PDB entry 6RER | electron microscopy, 2.90 A resolution | chains T and Y of the 20 polymer chains in the assembly

[Chain T]
Name: ATP synthase subunit alpha
From: Polytomella sp. Pringsheim 198.80
UniProtKB: A0ZW40 (A0ZW40_9CHLO); residue numbers follow UniProt; this construct covers 1-562
Amino-acid sequence (562 residues; numbered 1 to 562; the number before each row is that of its first residue):
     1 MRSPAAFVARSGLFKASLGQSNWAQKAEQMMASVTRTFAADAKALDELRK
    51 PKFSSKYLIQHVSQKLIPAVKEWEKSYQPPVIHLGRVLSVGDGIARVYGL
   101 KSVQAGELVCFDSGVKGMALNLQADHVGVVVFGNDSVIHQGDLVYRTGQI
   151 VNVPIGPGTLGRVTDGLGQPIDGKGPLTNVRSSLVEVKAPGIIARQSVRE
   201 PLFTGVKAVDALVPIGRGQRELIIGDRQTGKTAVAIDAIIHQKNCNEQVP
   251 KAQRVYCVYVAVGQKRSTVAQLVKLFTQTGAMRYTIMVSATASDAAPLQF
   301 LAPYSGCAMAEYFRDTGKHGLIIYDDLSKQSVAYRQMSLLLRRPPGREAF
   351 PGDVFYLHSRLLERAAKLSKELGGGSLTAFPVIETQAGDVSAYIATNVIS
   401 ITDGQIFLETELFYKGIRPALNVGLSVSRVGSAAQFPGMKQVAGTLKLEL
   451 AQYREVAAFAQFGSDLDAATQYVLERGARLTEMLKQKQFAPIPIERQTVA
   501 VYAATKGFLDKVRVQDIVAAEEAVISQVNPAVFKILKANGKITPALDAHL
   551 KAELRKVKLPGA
Disordered / not traced: 1-84
Construct notes: conflict Arg266 (Lys in A0ZW40)
Metal / ion sites: Mg2+: Thr232 (together with ATP)
Small-molecule neighbours: ATP (adenosine-5'-triphosphate): Asp226, Arg227, Gln228, Thr229, Gly230, Lys231, Thr232, Ala233, Glu384, Phe413, Arg418, Pro419, Gln486, Lys487, Gln488
What the authors report for this chain:
  - binding site for the ligand ADP: Arg429

[Chain Y]
Name: ATP synthase subunit beta
From: Polytomella sp. Pringsheim 198.80
Notes: EC 7.1.2.2
UniProtKB: A0ZW41 (A0ZW41_9CHLO); residues 1-574 here = UniProt positions 1-574
Amino-acid sequence (574 residues; numbered 1 to 574; the number before each row is that of its first residue):
     1 MALRYAAGLAKNVVQRQGASLNIARAFAAEPAPAIDAGYVSQVIGPVVDV
    51 RFDGELPSILSSLEVEGHSVRLVLEVAQHMGDNTVRCIAMDSTDGLVRGQ
   101 KVVDTGSPIKVPVGRGTLGRIMNVIGEPVDEQGPIDAADIWSIHREAPEF
   151 TEQSTEQEILVTGIKVVDLLAPYQRGGKIGLFGGAGVGKTVLIMELINNV
   201 AKAHGGFSVFAGVGERTREGNDLYREMIESGVIKLGAERGNSKCTLVYGQ
   251 MNEPPGARARVALTGLTVAEYFRDIEGQDVLLFVDNIFRFTQANSEVSAL
   301 LGRIPSAVGYQPTLATDLGGLQERITTTTKGSITSVQAVYVPADDLTDPA
   351 PATTFAHLDATTVLSRSIAELGIYPAVDPLDSTSRMLNPNVIGAEHYNVA
   401 RGVQKVLQDYKNLQDIIAILGMDELSEEDKLTVARARKIQRFLSQPFQVA
   451 EVFTGTPGKYVDLADTISGFQGVLTGKYDDLPEMAFYMVGDIKEVKEKAD
   501 KMAKDIASRKEADNKKVSEELKDIPSLDKLVSEIKEVVIEEDDGLEEDFK
   551 AEALSSETVVLNEEGKSVPLPKKN
Disordered / not traced: 1-35, 557-574
Construct notes: conflict Ala350 (Gly in A0ZW41), Leu387 (Arg in A0ZW41)

[Interface between chain T and chain Y]
Contacting residue pairs (115; chain T residue first):
  Gly99(T) with Arg98(Y), hydrogen bond (backbone-side chain)
  Leu100(T) with Arg98(Y), hydrogen bond (backbone-side chain)
  Lys101(T) with Arg98(Y)
  Ser102(T) with Val97(Y)
  Val103(T) with Leu96(Y); Val97(Y)
  Gln104(T) with Gly95(Y); Leu96(Y); Val97(Y)
  Ala105(T) with Val43(Y), hydrophobic; Thr93(Y); Asp94(Y); Gly95(Y), hydrogen bond (backbone-backbone); Leu96(Y), hydrogen bond (backbone-backbone)
  Asn121(T) with Val43(Y); Ile44(Y)
  Leu122(T) with Gln42(Y); Val43(Y), hydrogen bond (backbone-backbone); Leu96(Y); Arg98(Y)
  Gln123(T) with Ser41(Y); Ile44(Y); Arg98(Y), hydrogen bond (backbone-side chain)
  Ala124(T) with Ser41(Y); Gln42(Y)
  His126(T) with Arg98(Y)
  Val127(T) with Arg98(Y)
  Pro157(T) with Leu545(Y); Phe549(Y)
  Leu160(T) with Leu545(Y), hydrophobic
  Asn179(T) with Glu546(Y); Phe549(Y)
  Val180(T) with Phe549(Y)
  Arg181(T) with Phe549(Y); Glu552(Y), salt bridge
  Lys188(T) with Asn252(Y)
  Ala189(T) with Asn252(Y)
  Pro190(T) with Thr217(Y)
  Gly191(T) with Thr217(Y)
  Ile192(T) with Ile121(Y), hydrophobic; Thr217(Y); Gly220(Y); Asn221(Y); Tyr248(Y), hydrophobic; Gln250(Y)
  Ile193(T) with Val129(Y); Asp130(Y); Glu131(Y); Tyr224(Y), hydrophobic; Arg225(Y)
  Arg195(T) with Thr217(Y); Asn221(Y)
  Ser197(T) with Asp222(Y)
  Val198(T) with Arg218(Y)
  Arg220(T) with Arg216(Y)
  Glu247(T) with Ile539(Y)
  Gln248(T) with Ile539(Y)
  Val249(T) with Ile539(Y)
  Pro250(T) with Val538(Y); Glu540(Y)
  Lys251(T) with Glu540(Y), hydrogen bond (backbone-side chain); Asp543(Y)
  Arg254(T) with Ile539(Y); Glu540(Y), hydrogen bond (side chain-backbone); Asp542(Y); Asp543(Y), salt bridge
  Tyr256(T) with Asp543(Y); Leu545(Y), hydrophobic
  Arg283(T) with Glu541(Y), hydrogen bond (side chain-backbone); Asp543(Y), salt bridge
  Tyr284(T) with Asp543(Y)
  Tyr312(T) with Phe549(Y); Glu552(Y), hydrogen bond
  Phe313(T) with Leu545(Y), hydrophobic
  Thr316(T) with Glu552(Y)
  Lys318(T) with Leu545(Y)
  Arg343(T) with Ile44(Y); Gly45(Y)
  Pro344(T) with Ala299(Y); Gly302(Y)
  Gly352(T) with Glu296(Y)
  Asp353(T) with Leu300(Y)
  Phe355(T) with Met251(Y), hydrophobic; Arg258(Y); Glu296(Y)
  Tyr356(T) with Ser92(Y); Asn252(Y); Glu253(Y); Pro254(Y)
  Ser359(T) with Met251(Y), hydrogen bond (side chain-backbone); Asn252(Y), hydrogen bond (side chain-backbone)
  Glu363(T) with Thr217(Y), hydrogen bond; Met251(Y); Asn252(Y)
  Asn397(T) with Gln292(Y)
  Ile399(T) with Arg216(Y)
  Ser400(T) with Arg216(Y), hydrogen bond (backbone-side chain); Met251(Y)
  Ile401(T) with Arg216(Y), hydrogen bond (backbone-side chain); Met251(Y), hydrophobic
  Thr402(T) with Arg216(Y), hydrogen bond (backbone-side chain)
  Asp403(T) with Arg216(Y); Arg218(Y), salt bridge
  Arg429(T) with Arg216(Y); Arg218(Y)
  Val430(T) with Arg218(Y)
  Asn529(T) with Leu527(Y)
  Ala531(T) with Val531(Y), hydrophobic
  Ile535(T) with Leu527(Y), hydrophobic; Leu530(Y), hydrophobic
  Ala538(T) with Ile534(Y), hydrophobic
  Ala545(T) with Leu530(Y)
  His549(T) with Ile524(Y); Pro525(Y), hydrogen bond (side chain-backbone); Leu527(Y)
Interface residues without a listed pair, chain T (76 interface residues in all): Leu120, Ile150, Ile155, Gly156, Glu186, Gln196, Arg347, Ser391, Val532, Lys534, Pro544, Leu546, Ala548
Interface residues without a listed pair, chain Y (64 interface residues in all): Pro46, Asp91, Ala185, Glu219, Pro255, Val308, Ala343, Asp523, Ser526, Val537, Gly544, Asp548

[Summary]
The interface between chain T and chain Y involves 76 residues on one side and 64 on the other, with 17
hydrogen bonds and 4 salt bridges. Polar pairs include Arg181(T)-Glu552(Y), Arg254(T)-Asp543(Y) and
Arg283(T)-Asp543(Y). Ligands of chain T: ATP. The paper reports a binding site for the ligand ADP at
Arg429(T).
Chain T is ATP synthase subunit alpha and chain Y is ATP synthase subunit beta, both from Polytomella sp.
Pringsheim 198.80; the structure, Cryo-EM structure of Polytomella F-ATP synthase, Rotary substate 3B,
focussed refinement of F1 head and rotor, was determined by electron microscopy, deposited together with 6RD4,
6RD5, 6RD6, 6RD7, 6RD8, 6RD9 and 46 further entries.
